1D66 - chains E and A of the 4 polymer chains in the assembly; structure by X-ray diffraction, 2.70 A resolution.

== Chain E ==
Molecule: 19-nt DNA strand
Sequence (19 nucleotides; numbered 20 to 38; the number before each row is that of its first residue):
    20 CCGGAGGACTGTCCTCCGG

== Chain A ==
Name: Protein (GAL4)
Source organism: Saccharomyces cerevisiae
UniProtKB: P04386 (GAL4_YEAST); residue numbers follow UniProt; this construct covers 1-65
Amino-acid sequence (66 residues; row label = number of the first residue in the row):
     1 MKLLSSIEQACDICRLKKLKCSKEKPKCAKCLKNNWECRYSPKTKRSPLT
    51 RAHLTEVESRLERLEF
Not modelled in the structure: 1-7, 65-66
Metal / ion sites: Cd2+ site 1: Cys11, Cys28, Cys31, Cys38; Cd2+ site 2: Cys11, Cys14, Cys21, Cys28
Curated features (UniProtKB/Swiss-Prot):
  - DNA-binding region: Cys11 to Cys38 (Zn(2)-C6 fungal-type)
  - binding site (Zn(2+)): Cys11, Cys14, Cys21, Cys28, Cys31, Cys38
  - mutagenesis: Pro26 (P26L: Loss of DNA-binding)

== Chain E / chain A interface ==
Residue-residue contacts (15; chain E residue first):
  DT31(E) - Leu49(A)  sugar contact
  DC33(E) - Arg15(A)  sugar contact
  DC33(E) - Lys43(A)  sugar contact
  DT34(E) - Glu8(A)  sugar contact
  DT34(E) - Gln9(A)  hydrogen bond to the phosphate
  DT34(E) - Ala10(A)  phosphate contact
  DT34(E) - Arg15(A)  salt bridge to the phosphate
  DC35(E) - Ala10(A)  phosphate contact
  DC35(E) - Lys18(A)  base contact
  DC35(E) - Leu19(A)  base contact
  DC35(E) - Lys20(A)  phosphate contact
  DC35(E) - Cys21(A)  hydrogen bond to the phosphate
  DC35(E) - Lys23(A)  salt bridge to the phosphate
  DC36(E) - Lys18(A)  hydrogen bond to the base
  DC36(E) - Lys20(A)  phosphate contact
Also at the interface, not in a pair above, chain E (7 interface residues in all): DC32, DG37
Also at the interface, not in a pair above, chain A (12 interface residues in all): Arg46

== Summary ==
Chain E and chain A form an interface of 7 and 12 residues respectively; the contacts include 3 hydrogen bonds
and 2 salt bridges. Polar pairs include DC36(E)-Lys18(A), DT34(E)-Gln9(A) and DC35(E)-Cys21(A). Curated
annotation (UniProt) lists 6 Zn2+-binding residues and one mutagenesis site on chain A.
Here chain E is a 19-nt DNA strand and chain A is Protein (GAL4) (Saccharomyces cerevisiae). Entry 1D66 (DNA
recognition by GAL4: structure of a protein/DNA complex) was determined by X-ray diffraction.
